Entry 2FFD (X-ray diffraction, 2.89 A resolution); this record covers chains B and C of the 5 polymer chains in the assembly.

== Chain B ==
Molecule: Fibrinogen beta chain
From: Homo sapiens
UniProtKB: P02675 (FIBB_HUMAN); residues 149-461 here correspond to UniProt positions 187-499 (UniProt number = residue number + 38)
Chain sequence (313 residues; numbered 149 to 461; the number before each row is that of its first residue):
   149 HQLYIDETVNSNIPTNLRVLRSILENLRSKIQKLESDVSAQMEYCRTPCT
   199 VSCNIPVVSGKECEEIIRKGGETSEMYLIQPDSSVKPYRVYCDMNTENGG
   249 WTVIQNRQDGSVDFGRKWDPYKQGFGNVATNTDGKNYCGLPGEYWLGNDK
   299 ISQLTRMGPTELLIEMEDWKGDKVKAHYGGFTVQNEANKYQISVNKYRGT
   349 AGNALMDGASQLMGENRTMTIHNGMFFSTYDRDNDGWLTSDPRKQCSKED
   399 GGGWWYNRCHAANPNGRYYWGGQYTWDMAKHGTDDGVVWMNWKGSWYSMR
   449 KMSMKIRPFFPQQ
Not modelled in the structure: 149-156, 460-461
Cystine bridges: Cys201-Cys286, Cys211-Cys240, Cys394-Cys407
Covalent attachments: N-acetylglucosamine (NAG) linked to Asn364
Bound ions: Ca2+: Asp381, Asp383, Trp385

== Chain C ==
Molecule: Fibrinogen gamma chain
From: Homo sapiens
UniProtKB: P02679 (FIBG_HUMAN); residues 96-406 here correspond to UniProt positions 122-432 (UniProt number = residue number + 26)
Chain sequence (311 residues; each row starts with the number of its first residue):
    96 YEASILTHDSSIRYLQEIYNSNNQKIVNLKEKVAQLEAQCQEPCKDTVQI
   146 HDITGKDCQDIANKGAKQSGLYFIKPLKANQQFLVYCEIDGSGNGWTVFQ
   196 KRLDGSVDFKKNWIQYKEGFGHLSPTGTTEFWLGNEKIHLISTQSAIPYA
   246 LRVELEDWNGRTSTADYAMFKVGPEADKYRLTYAYFAGGDAGDAFDGFDF
   296 GDDPSDKFFTSHNGMQFSTWDNDNDKFEGNCAEQDGSGWWMNKCHAGHLN
   346 GVYYQGGTYSKASTPNGYDNGIIWATWKTRWYSMKKTTMKIIPFNRLTIG
   396 EGQQHHLGGAK
Not modelled in the structure: 394-406
Cystine bridges: Cys153-Cys182, Cys326-Cys339
Bound ions: Ca2+: Asp318, Asp320, Phe322, Gly324
Curated features (UniProtKB/Swiss-Prot):
  - region: Thr374 to Glu396 (Gamma-chain polymerization, binding amino end of another fibrin alpha chain), Gly397 to Lys406 (Platelet aggregation and Staphylococcus clumping)
  - binding site (Ca(2+)): Asp318, Asp320, Phe322, Gly324
  - glycosylation: Asn308 (N-linked (GlcNAc...) asparagine)
  - cross-link: Gln398 (Isoglutamyl lysine isopeptide (Gln-Lys) (interchain with K-432)), Lys406 (Isoglutamyl lysine isopeptide (Lys-Gln) (interchain with Q-424))

== Chain B / chain C interface ==
Inter-chain disulfides: Cys197(B)-Cys139(C)
Contacting residue pairs (83; chain B residue first):
  Asn158(B) with Glu97(C)
  Ser159(B) with Glu97(C)
  Ile161(B) with His103(C)
  Pro162(B) with Glu97(C)
  Leu165(B) with Ser106(C); Leu110(C), hydrophobic
  Arg166(B) with Glu97(C), salt bridge
  Leu168(B) with Leu110(C), hydrophobic
  Arg169(B) with Tyr109(C); Leu110(C)
  Leu172(B) with Leu110(C); Ile113(C), hydrophobic; Asn117(C)
  Leu175(B) with Asn117(C)
  Arg176(B) with Asn117(C), hydrogen bond (backbone-side chain); Lys120(C)
  Ile179(B) with Asn117(C); Lys120(C); Ile121(C), hydrophobic
  Leu182(B) with Leu124(C), hydrophobic
  Glu183(B) with Leu124(C)
  Ser187(B) with Lys127(C), hydrogen bond
  Gln189(B) with Leu131(C)
  Met190(B) with Gln130(C); Leu131(C), hydrophobic; Gln134(C)
  Cys193(B) with Cys135(C), hydrogen bond
  Cys197(B) with Cys139(C), disulfide; Lys140(C), hydrogen bond (backbone-backbone)
  Thr198(B) with Cys139(C); Lys140(C)
  Val199(B) with Lys140(C), hydrogen bond (backbone-backbone); Asp141(C); Thr142(C), hydrogen bond (backbone-backbone)
  Ser200(B) with Asp141(C); Thr142(C), hydrogen bond; Val143(C)
  Cys201(B) with Asp141(C), hydrogen bond (backbone-side chain); Val143(C)
  Asn202(B) with Val143(C); His217(C); Leu218(C); Ser219(C); Pro220(C); Thr224(C)
  Ile203(B) with Ile145(C), hydrophobic; Leu179(C), hydrophobic; His217(C); Leu218(C), hydrogen bond (backbone-backbone)
  Pro204(B) with Gly216(C); His217(C)
  Val205(B) with Gly214(C); Phe215(C); Gly216(C), hydrogen bond (backbone-backbone); His217(C); Leu218(C), hydrophobic; Phe226(C), hydrophobic; Trp227(C); Leu228(C); Lys232(C)
  Val206(B) with Gly214(C)
  Arg216(B) with Ile209(C)
  Lys217(B) with Ile209(C); Glu213(C), salt bridge
  Gly218(B) with Gln210(C), hydrogen bond (backbone-side chain)
  Glu220(B) with Gln210(C), hydrogen bond
  Glu223(B) with His217(C), salt bridge
  Leu226(B) with Phe168(C), hydrophobic
  Gln228(B) with Gln176(C); Gln177(C), hydrogen bond
  Ser231(B) with Gln176(C), hydrogen bond
  Pro235(B) with Phe168(C), hydrophobic; Gln177(C)
  Arg237(B) with Asp141(C), salt bridge; Val143(C), hydrogen bond (side chain-backbone)
  Asp261(B) with Glu132(C); Gln136(C)
  Arg264(B) with Gln136(C), hydrogen bond (side chain-backbone)
  Gly274(B) with Pro138(C)
  Asn275(B) with Pro138(C); Cys139(C), hydrogen bond (side chain-backbone)
  Asn284(B) with Thr224(C)
  Tyr285(B) with His217(C)
Also at the interface, not in a pair above, chain B (48 interface residues in all): Glu173, Val186, Lys209, Asp230
Also at the interface, not in a pair above, chain C (49 interface residues in all): Ile100, Ile107, Tyr114, Val128, Leu166, Asn175

== In short ==
48 residues of chain B face 49 of chain C across their interface; the contacts include 1 disulfide bond, 17
hydrogen bonds and 4 salt bridges. Among the polar pairs are Arg166(B)-Glu97(C), Lys217(B)-Glu213(C) and
Glu223(B)-His217(C). N-acetylglucosamine is covalently linked to Asn364(B).
Here chain B is Fibrinogen beta chain and chain C is Fibrinogen gamma chain, both from Homo sapiens. Entry
2FFD (Fibrinogen Fragment D with "A" knob peptide mimic GPRVVE) was determined by X-ray diffraction.
